PDB entry 7QIT | X-ray diffraction, 1.99 A resolution | chains B and D of the 8 polymer chains in the assembly

== Chain B ==
Protein: Chymotrypsin A chain B
Source organism: Bos taurus
UniProt: P00766 (CTRA_BOVIN); residues 16-146 here = UniProt positions 16-146
Sequence (131 residues; numbered 16 to 146; the number before each row is that of its first residue):
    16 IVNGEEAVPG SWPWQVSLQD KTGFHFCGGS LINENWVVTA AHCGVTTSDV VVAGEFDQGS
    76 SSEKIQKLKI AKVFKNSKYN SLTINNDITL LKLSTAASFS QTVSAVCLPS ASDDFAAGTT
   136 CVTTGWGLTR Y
UniProt features mapped onto this chain:
  - active site (Charge relay system): His57, Asp102
Cystine bridges: Cys42-Cys58

== Chain D ==
Protein: Pancreatic trypsin inhibitor
UniProt: P00974 (BPT1_BOVIN); residues 1-58 here correspond to UniProt positions 36-93 (UniProt number = residue number + 35)
Sequence (58 residues; each row starts with the number of its first residue):
     1 RPDFCLEPPY TGPCXARIIR YFYNAKAGLC QTFVYGGCRA KRNNFKSAED CMRTCGGA
Differences from the reference sequence: engineered mutation 3EG_15 (Lys50 in P00974)
Modified residues: 3EG ((2S)-2-amino-4,4,4-trifluorobutanoic acid) at position 15
Cystine bridges: Cys5-Cys55, Cys14-Cys38, Cys30-Cys51

== Interface between chain B and chain D ==
Pairs across the interface - 17 pairs, chain B then chain D:
  Phe39(B) with Arg17(D); Ile19(D), hydrophobic
  His40(B) with Arg17(D), hydrogen bond (backbone-side chain)
  Phe41(B) with Ala16(D); Arg17(D), hydrogen bond (backbone-backbone)
  Cys42(B) with Ala16(D), hydrophobic
  His57(B) with Cys14(D); 3EG_15(D); Ala16(D); Ile18(D); Gly36(D); Gly37(D)
  Cys58(B) with Ile18(D)
  Leu97(B) with Arg39(D), hydrogen bond (backbone-side chain)
  Ile99(B) with Cys14(D), hydrophobic; Cys38(D), hydrophobic
  Tyr146(B) with Thr11(D), hydrogen bond
Interface residues without a listed pair, chain B (12 interface residues in all): Tyr94, Ser96, Leu143
Interface residues without a listed pair, chain D (12 interface residues in all): Pro13

== Overview ==
The chain B/chain D interface involves 12 residues from each chain, with 4 hydrogen bonds. Polar pairs include
His40(B)-Arg17(D), Leu97(B)-Arg39(D) and Tyr146(B)-Thr11(D). From UniProt: active-site residues His57(B) and
Asp102(B) on chain B.
Chain B is Chymotrypsin A chain B (Bos taurus) and chain D is Pancreatic trypsin inhibitor; the structure,
CRYSTAL STRUCTURE OF THE P1 trifluoroethylglycine (TfeGly) BPTI MUTANT- BOVINE CHYMOTRYPSIN COMPLEX, was
determined by X-ray diffraction (same publication as 7QIQ and 7QIS).
